8X32 - chains I and G of the 14 polymer chains in the assembly; structure by electron microscopy, 4.40 A resolution (low resolution: residue-level contacts below are approximate; hydrogen-bond / salt-bridge calls are withheld).

# Chain I
Molecule: 146-nt DNA strand
Organism: Saccharomyces cerevisiae
Sequence (146 nucleotides; each row starts with the number of its first residue):
     1 ATCAATATCC ACCTGCAGAT TCTACCAAAA GTGTATTTGG AAACTGCTCC ATCAAAAGGC
    61 ATGTTCAGCG GAATTCCGCT GAACATGCCT TTTGATGGAG CAGTTTCCAA ATACACTTTT
   121 GGTAGAATCT GCAGGTGGAT ATTGAT

# Chain G
Protein: Histone H2A
Organism: Saccharomyces cerevisiae
Reference sequence: A0A6A5Q818 (A0A6A5Q818_YEASX); residues -6 to 127 here correspond to UniProt positions 1-134 (UniProt number = residue number + 7)
Amino-acid sequence (134 residues; numbered -6 to 127; the number before each row is that of its first residue; numbers below 1 keep their minus sign (Met-6 is residue -6)):
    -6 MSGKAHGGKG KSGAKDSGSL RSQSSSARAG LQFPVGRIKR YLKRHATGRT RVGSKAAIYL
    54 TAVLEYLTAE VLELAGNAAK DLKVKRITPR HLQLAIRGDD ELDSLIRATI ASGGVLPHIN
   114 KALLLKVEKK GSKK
Unresolved in the structure: -6 to 12, 121-127

# Chain I / chain G interface
Residue-residue contacts (15):
  DA111(I) - Thr43(G)
  DA111(I) - Arg44(G)
  DA111(I) - Val45(G)
  DA111(I) - Gly46(G)
  DA111(I) - Ser47(G)
  DT112(I) - Thr43(G)
  DT112(I) - Arg44(G)
  DT112(I) - Gly46(G)
  DA113(I) - Lys36(G)
  DG131(I) - Val77(G)
  DG131(I) - Lys78(G)
  DC132(I) - Lys76(G)
  DC132(I) - Val77(G)
  DC132(I) - Lys78(G)
  DA133(I) - Lys76(G)
Other interface residues (no listed pair), chain G (11 interface residues in all): Arg42, Leu75

# In short
The interface between chain I and chain G involves 6 residues on one side and 11 on the other.
Chain I is a 146-nt DNA strand and chain G is Histone H2A, both from Saccharomyces cerevisiae; the structure,
The piccolo NuA4 bound to the H2A.Z nucleosome-H4KQ Complex with Ac-CoA at resetting state, was determined by
electron microscopy (same publication as 8X2X, 8X2Y, 8X2Z, 8X30 and 8X31).
